PDB entry 8YJZ | electron microscopy, 5.15 A resolution (low resolution: residue-level contacts below are approximate; hydrogen-bond / salt-bridge calls are withheld) | chains H and I of the 10 polymer chains in the assembly

Chain H:
Name: Ribonuclease H2 subunit A
From: Homo sapiens
Notes: EC 3.1.26.4; fragment: subunit A
Reference sequence: O75792 (RNH2A_HUMAN); residue numbers follow UniProt; this construct covers 1-299
Sequence (299 residues; row label = number of the first residue in the row):
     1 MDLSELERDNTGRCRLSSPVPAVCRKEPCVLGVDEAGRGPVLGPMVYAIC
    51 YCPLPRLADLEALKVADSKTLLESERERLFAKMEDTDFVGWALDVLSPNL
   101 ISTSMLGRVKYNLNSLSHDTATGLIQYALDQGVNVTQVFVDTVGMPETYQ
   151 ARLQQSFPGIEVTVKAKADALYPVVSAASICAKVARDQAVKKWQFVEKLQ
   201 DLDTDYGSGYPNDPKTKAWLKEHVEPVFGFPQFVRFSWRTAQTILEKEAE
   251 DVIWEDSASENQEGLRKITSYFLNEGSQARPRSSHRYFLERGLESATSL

Chain I:
Name: Ribonuclease H2 subunit C
From: Homo sapiens
Notes: fragment: subunit C
Reference sequence: Q8TDP1 (RNH2C_HUMAN); residues 1-164 here = UniProt positions 1-164
Sequence (164 residues; each row starts with the number of its first residue):
     1 MESGDEAAIERHRVHLRSATLRDAVPATLHLLPCEVAVDGPAPVGRFFTP
    51 AIRQGPEGLEVSFRGRCLRGEEVAVPPGLVGYVMVTEEKKVSMGKPDPLR
   101 DSGTDDQEEEPLERDFDRFIGATANFSRFTLWGLETIPGPDAKVRGALTW
   151 PSLAAAIHAQVPED
Unresolved in the structure: 1-11, 88-115

Interface between chain H and chain I:
Contacting residue pairs - 70 pairs, chain H then chain I:
  Asp9(H) - Arg53(I)
  Thr11(H) - Arg53(I)
  Asn99(H) - Ser62(I)
  Ser102(H) - Gly65(I)
  Thr103(H) - Ser62(I)
  Thr103(H) - Gly65(I)
  Thr103(H) - Cys67(I)
  Leu106(H) - Arg64(I)
  Leu106(H) - Arg66(I)
  Gly107(H) - Arg66(I)
  Gly107(H) - Glu135(I)
  Arg108(H) - Leu134(I)
  Arg108(H) - Glu135(I)
  Arg108(H) - Thr136(I)
  Val196(H) - Pro50(I)
  Val196(H) - Ala51(I)
  Glu197(H) - Arg46(I)
  Glu197(H) - Phe47(I)
  Glu197(H) - Pro50(I)
  Lys198(H) - Arg46(I)
  Leu199(H) - Arg46(I)
  Leu199(H) - Phe47(I)
  Gln200(H) - Arg46(I)
  Glu225(H) - Pro43(I)
  Glu225(H) - Phe47(I)
  Pro226(H) - Arg64(I)
  Val227(H) - Ala42(I)
  Val227(H) - Pro43(I)
  Val227(H) - Phe63(I)
  Val227(H) - Arg64(I)
  Phe228(H) - Val44(I)
  Phe228(H) - Phe47(I)
  Phe228(H) - Phe48(I)
  Phe228(H) - Phe63(I)
  Phe228(H) - Arg64(I)
  Gly229(H) - Arg64(I)
  Pro231(H) - Phe47(I)
  Gln232(H) - Ser62(I)
  Phe236(H) - Arg64(I)
  Phe236(H) - Gly65(I)
  Leu245(H) - Arg64(I)
  Ala249(H) - Arg64(I)
  Glu250(H) - Ala37(I)
  Glu250(H) - Val38(I)
  Glu250(H) - Arg64(I)
  Asp251(H) - Glu35(I)
  Asp251(H) - Val36(I)
  Asp251(H) - Ala37(I)
  Val252(H) - Cys34(I)
  Val252(H) - Glu35(I)
  Val252(H) - Val36(I)
  Val252(H) - Arg64(I)
  Ile253(H) - Cys34(I)
  Ile253(H) - Glu35(I)
  Trp254(H) - Pro33(I)
  Trp254(H) - Cys34(I)
  Trp254(H) - Phe63(I)
  Trp254(H) - Arg66(I)
  Trp254(H) - Leu68(I)
  Trp254(H) - Leu134(I)
  Asp256(H) - Leu134(I)
  Tyr287(H) - Gly146(I)
  Tyr287(H) - Thr149(I)
  Tyr287(H) - Trp150(I)
  Tyr287(H) - Leu153(I)
  Phe288(H) - Trp150(I)
  Glu290(H) - Lys143(I)
  Arg291(H) - Lys143(I)
  Arg291(H) - Gly146(I)
  Leu299(H) - Ile120(I)
Also at the interface, not in a pair above, chain H (39 interface residues in all): Arg8, Asn10, Glu255, Ala258, Leu293
Also at the interface, not in a pair above, chain I (34 interface residues in all): Leu32, Thr86, Ala147

In short:
39 residues of chain H and 34 residues of chain I are in contact.
Chain H is Ribonuclease H2 subunit A and chain I is Ribonuclease H2 subunit C, both from Homo sapiens; the
structure, Structure of the human endogenous PCNA-FEN1-RNase H2 complex - State D, was determined by electron
microscopy together with 8YJH, 8YJL, 8YJQ, 8YJR, 8YJS, 8YJU, 8YJV and 8YJW from the same study.
